6PU1 - chains A and B; structure by X-ray diffraction, 2.28 A resolution.

[Chain A]
Molecule: Gag polyprotein
Source organism: Human immunodeficiency virus 1
Reference sequence: B6DRA0 (B6DRA0_9HIV1); residues 1-231 here correspond to UniProt positions 133-363 (UniProt number = residue number + 132)
Chain sequence (231 residues; row label = number of the first residue in the row):
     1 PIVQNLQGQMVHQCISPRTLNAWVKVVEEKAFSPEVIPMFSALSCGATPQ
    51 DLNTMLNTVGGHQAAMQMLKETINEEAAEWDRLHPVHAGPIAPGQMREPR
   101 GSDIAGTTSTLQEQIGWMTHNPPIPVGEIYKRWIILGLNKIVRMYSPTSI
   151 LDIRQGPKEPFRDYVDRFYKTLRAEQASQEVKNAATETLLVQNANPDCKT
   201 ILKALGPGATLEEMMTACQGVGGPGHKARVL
Unresolved in the structure: 1-11, 222-231
Construct notes: engineered mutation Cys14 (Ala146 in B6DRA0), Cys45 (Glu177 in B6DRA0), Ala184 (Trp316 in B6DRA0), Ala185 (Met317 in B6DRA0)

[Chain B]
Molecule: Protein transport protein Sec24C
Reference sequence: P53992 (SC24C_HUMAN); numbering as in UniProt (aligned over 228-242)
Chain sequence (15 residues; numbered 228 to 242; the number before each row is that of its first residue):
   228 GPLLPGQSFGGPSVS
Unresolved in the structure: 240-242

[Chain A / chain B interface]
Residue-residue contacts - 21 pairs, chain A then chain B:
  Asn53(A) - Phe236(B)
  Asn53(A) - Gly237(B)
  Leu56(A) - Phe236(B)  hydrophobic
  Asn57(A) - Ser235(B)
  Asn57(A) - Phe236(B)  hydrogen bond (side chain-backbone)
  Met66(A) - Phe236(B)  hydrophobic
  Gln67(A) - Pro232(B)
  Lys70(A) - Leu230(B)
  Lys70(A) - Leu231(B)  hydrogen bond (side chain-backbone)
  Lys70(A) - Gly233(B)
  Lys70(A) - Gln234(B)  hydrogen bond (side chain-backbone)
  Lys70(A) - Phe236(B)
  Ile73(A) - Leu230(B)  hydrophobic
  Asn74(A) - Gly228(B)
  Asn74(A) - Pro229(B)
  Asn74(A) - Leu230(B)  hydrogen bond (side chain-backbone)
  Ser102(A) - Pro229(B)
  Gly106(A) - Gly237(B)
  Thr107(A) - Pro229(B)
  Thr107(A) - Gly237(B)
  Tyr130(A) - Leu230(B)
Other interface residues (no listed pair), chain A (15 interface residues in all): Leu69, Ala77, Ala105
Other interface residues (no listed pair), chain B (11 interface residues in all): Gly238

[Overview]
Chain A and chain B form an interface of 15 and 11 residues respectively; the contacts include 4 hydrogen
bonds. Polar contacts include Asn57(A)-Phe236(B), Lys70(A)-Leu231(B) and Lys70(A)-Gln234(B).
Chain A is Gag polyprotein (Human immunodeficiency virus 1) and chain B is Protein transport protein Sec24C;
the structure, Cysteine stabilized hexameric HIV-1 CA in complex with SEC24C peptide, was determined by X-ray
diffraction.
